5BTA - chains A and F of the 8 polymer chains in the assembly; structure by X-ray diffraction, 2.55 A resolution.

# Chain A
Protein: DNA gyrase subunit A
Source organism: Mycobacterium tuberculosis (strain ATCC 25618 / H37Rv)
Notes: EC 5.99.1.3; fragment: GyrA 2-500 with IGSG C-terminal tag
Reference sequence: P9WG47 (GYRA_MYCTU); numbering as in UniProt (aligned over 2-500)
Sequence (503 residues; row label = number of the first residue in the row):
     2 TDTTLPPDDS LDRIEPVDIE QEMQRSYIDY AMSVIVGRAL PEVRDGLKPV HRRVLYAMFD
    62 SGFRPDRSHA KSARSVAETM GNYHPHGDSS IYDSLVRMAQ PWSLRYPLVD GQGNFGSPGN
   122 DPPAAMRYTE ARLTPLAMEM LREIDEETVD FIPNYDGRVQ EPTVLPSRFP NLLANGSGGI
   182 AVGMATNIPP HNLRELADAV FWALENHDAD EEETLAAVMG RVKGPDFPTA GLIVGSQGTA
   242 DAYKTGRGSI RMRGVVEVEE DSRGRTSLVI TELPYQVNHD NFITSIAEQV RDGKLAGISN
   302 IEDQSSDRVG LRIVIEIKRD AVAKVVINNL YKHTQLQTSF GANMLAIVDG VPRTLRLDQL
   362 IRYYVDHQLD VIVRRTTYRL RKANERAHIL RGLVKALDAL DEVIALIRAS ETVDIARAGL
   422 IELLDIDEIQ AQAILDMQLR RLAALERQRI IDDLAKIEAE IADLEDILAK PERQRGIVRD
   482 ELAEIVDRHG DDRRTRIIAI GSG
Disordered / not traced: 2-14, 502-504
Construct notes: engineered mutation Ser-90 (Ala in P9WG47); expression tag (501-504)
Modified positions: Tyr-129 (O-phosphotyrosine; PTR)
UniProt features mapped onto this chain:
  - active site: Tyr-129 (O-(5'-phospho-DNA)-tyrosine intermediate)
  - modified residue: Thr-2 (N-acetylthreonine)
  - natural variant: Ser-91 (S91P: Confers ciprofloxacin resistance, in clinical isolate), Asp-94 (D94A: Confers ciprofloxacin resistance, in clinical isolate; D94G: Confers ciprofloxacin resistance, in clinical isolate; D94H: Confers ciprofloxacin resistance, in clinical isolate ...)
  - mutagenesis: Thr-80 (T80A: Slight resistance to fluoroquinolones. Hypersusceptibile, 2- to 14-fold higher sensitivity to fluoroquinolones, 2- to 8-fold more efficient in fluoroquinolone-induced DNA cleavage ...), Gly-88 (G88A: Confers fluoroquinolone resistance, IC(50) is 2- to 26-fold higher than wild-type ...), Asp-94 (D94G/H: 25- 45-fold increased resistance to fluoroquinolones, 4- to 8-fold reduction in fluoroquinolone-induced DNA cleavage ...)
What the authors report for this chain:
  - Mg2+ coordination through a water molecule: Ser-90
  - binding site for moxifloxacin: Ser-90

# Chain F
Molecule: DNA substrate 24-mer TTACGTGCATAGTCATTCATGACC
Source organism: synthetic construct
Sequence (24 nucleotides; row label = number of the first residue in the row):
     1 TTACGTGCAT AGTCATTCAT GACC
Disordered / not traced: 1-2, 24

# How chain A and chain F interact
Residue-residue contacts (15; chain A residue first):
  Tyr-28(A) / DC18(F)  hydrogen bond to the phosphate
  Ala-126(A) / DG12(F)  phosphate contact
  Arg-128(A) / DA11(F)  sugar contact
  Tyr-129(A) / DA11(F)  sugar contact
  Ile-181(A) / DC18(F)  base contact
  Ile-181(A) / DA19(F)  base contact
  Ala-182(A) / DC18(F)  phosphate contact
  Ala-182(A) / DA19(F)  sugar contact
  Val-183(A) / DC18(F)  phosphate contact
  Gly-184(A) / DC18(F)  phosphate contact
  Gly-184(A) / DA19(F)  hydrogen bond to the phosphate
  Met-185(A) / DA19(F)  sugar contact
  Ala-186(A) / DA19(F)  sugar contact
  Arg-248(A) / DG21(F)  salt bridge to the phosphate
  Lys-333(A) / DC23(F)  phosphate contact
Other interface residues (no listed pair), chain A (14 interface residues in all): Tyr-31, Pro-124
Other interface residues (no listed pair), chain F (8 interface residues in all): DT17, DT20

# Summary
14 residues of chain A face 8 of chain F across their interface, with 2 hydrogen bonds and 1 salt bridge.
Among the polar pairs are Tyr-28(A)/DC18(F), Gly-184(A)/DA19(F) and Arg-248(A)/DG21(F). From the paper: a
binding site for moxifloxacin at Ser-90(A); water-mediated Mg2+ coordination by Ser-90(A).
Chain A is DNA gyrase subunit A (Mycobacterium tuberculosis (strain ATCC 25618 / H37Rv)) and chain F is DNA
substrate 24-mer TTACGTGCATAGTCATTCATGACC (synthetic construct); the structure, Crystal structure of a
topoisomerase II complex, was determined by X-ray diffraction together with 5BS8, 5BTC, 5BTD, 5BTF, 5BTG,
5BTI, 5BTL and 5BTN from the same study.
